7MZK - chains B and M of the 5 polymer chains in the assembly; structure by X-ray diffraction, 2.25 A resolution.

== Chain B ==
Name: Spike protein S1
Organism: Severe acute respiratory syndrome coronavirus 2
Notes: fragment: Receptor Binding Domain (RBD)
Reference sequence: P0DTC2 (SPIKE_SARS2); numbering as in UniProt (aligned over 331-527)
Amino-acid sequence (205 residues; row label = number of the first residue in the row):
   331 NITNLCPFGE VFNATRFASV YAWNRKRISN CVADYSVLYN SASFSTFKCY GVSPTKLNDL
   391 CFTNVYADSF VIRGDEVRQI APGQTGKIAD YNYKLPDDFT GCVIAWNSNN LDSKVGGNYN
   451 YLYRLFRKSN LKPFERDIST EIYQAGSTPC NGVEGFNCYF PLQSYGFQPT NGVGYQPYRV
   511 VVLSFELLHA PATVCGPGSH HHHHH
Disordered / not traced: 331-333, 529-535
Sequence notes: expression tag (528-535)
UniProt features mapped onto this chain:
  - region: Arg403 to Asp405 (Integrin-binding motif), Asn448 to Phe456 (Immunodominant HLA epitope recognized by the CD8+)
  - glycosylation (N-linked (GlcNAc...) asparagine): Asn331 (complex), Asn343 (complex)
Cystine bridges: Cys336-Cys361, Cys379-Cys432, Cys391-Cys525, Cys480-Cys488
Glycans and other covalent adducts: N-acetylglucosamine (NAG) linked to Asn343

== Chain M ==
Name: PDI 96 light chain
Organism: Homo sapiens
Amino-acid sequence (220 residues; numbered 1 to 220; the number before each row is that of its first residue):
     1 DIVMTQSPVS LAVSLGERAT IKCKSSQSVL YSSNNKNYLG WYQQKPGQPL RLLIYWASTR
    61 ESGVPDRFSG SGSGTDFTLT ISSLQAEDVA VYYCHQYSTT PLTFGGGTKV EIKRTVAAPS
   121 VFIFPPSDEQ LKSGTASVVC LLNNFYPREA KVQWKVDNAL QSGNSQESVT EQDSKDSTYS
   181 LSSTLTLSKA DYEKHKVYAC EVTHQGLSSP VTKSFNRGEC
Disordered / not traced: 219-220
Cystine bridges: Cys23-Cys94, Cys140-Cys200

== Chain B / chain M interface ==
Residue-residue contacts (9):
  Ser373(B) - Ser32(M)
  Trp436(B) - Ser33(M)
  Asn437(B) - Ser33(M)
  Asn440(B) - Tyr31(M)
  Asn440(B) - Ser33(M)  hydrogen bond
  Asn440(B) - Asn34(M)  hydrogen bond
  Asn440(B) - Tyr38(M)  hydrogen bond
  Leu441(B) - Ser33(M)
  Leu441(B) - Asn34(M)
Also at the interface, not in a pair above, chain B (6 interface residues in all): Thr500
Also at the interface, not in a pair above, chain M (6 interface residues in all): Thr100

== In short ==
The chain B/chain M interface involves 6 residues from each chain; the contacts include 3 hydrogen bonds.
Among the polar pairs are Asn440(B)-Ser33(M), Asn440(B)-Asn34(M) and Asn440(B)-Tyr38(M). Covalently linked
N-acetylglucosamine: at Asn343(B).
Here chain B is Spike protein S1 (Severe acute respiratory syndrome coronavirus 2) and chain M is PDI 96 light
chain (Homo sapiens). Entry 7MZK (SARS-CoV-2 receptor binding domain bound to Fab WCSL 129 and Fab PDI 96) was
determined by X-ray diffraction (same publication as 7MZF, 7MZH and 7MZJ).
